Entry 6XL5 (electron microscopy, 2.50 A resolution); this record covers chains N and H of the 10 polymer chains in the assembly.

[Chain N]
Molecule: synthetic non-template strand DNA
Sequence (54 nucleotides; row label = number of the first residue in the row):
    35 GCCTTGACCC TCCCCTAAGG GGAGGGTTTA GATTGTGTGC AGTCTGACGC GGCG

[Chain H]
Protein: MerR family transcriptional regulator EcmrR
Organism: Escherichia coli O157:H7
Sequence (268 residues; each row starts with the number of its first residue):
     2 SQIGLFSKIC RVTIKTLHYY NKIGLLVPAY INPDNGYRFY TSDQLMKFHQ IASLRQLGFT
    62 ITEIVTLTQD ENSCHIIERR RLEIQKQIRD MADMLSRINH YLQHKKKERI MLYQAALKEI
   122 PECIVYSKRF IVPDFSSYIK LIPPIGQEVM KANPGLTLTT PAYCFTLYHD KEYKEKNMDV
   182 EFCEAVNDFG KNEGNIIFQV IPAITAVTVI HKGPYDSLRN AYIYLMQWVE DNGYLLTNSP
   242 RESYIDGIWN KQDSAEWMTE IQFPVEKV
Residues lining bound ligands:
  - tetraphenylantimonium ion (118): Tyr127, Ile143, Pro144, Gly147, Met151, Ala163, Cys165, Phe183, Tyr245, Ile249, Trp250
  - chapso (1N7): Tyr169, Asp171, Lys172, Glu173, Tyr174, Lys175, Glu176, Met179, Leu219, Arg220, Tyr223, Met227
Reported in the primary citation:
  - binding site for tetraphenylantimonium ion: Glu185
  - binding site for synthetic non-template strand DNA (chain N): Lys16, His19, Tyr21, Tyr38, Arg39, Arg56

[Interface between chain N and chain H]
Residue-residue contacts (15; chain N residue first):
  DC42(N) - Gln3(H)  phosphate contact
  DC43(N) - Gln3(H)  hydrogen bond to the phosphate
  DC43(N) - Ile4(H)  hydrogen bond to the phosphate
  DC43(N) - Gly5(H)  hydrogen bond to the phosphate
  DC43(N) - Ile15(H)  phosphate contact
  DC43(N) - Tyr38(H)  hydrogen bond to the sugar
  DC44(N) - Ile4(H)  phosphate contact
  DC44(N) - His19(H)  salt bridge to the phosphate
  DC44(N) - Asn36(H)  sugar contact
  DC44(N) - Gly37(H)  sugar contact
  DC44(N) - Tyr38(H)  phosphate contact
  DC44(N) - Arg39(H)  salt bridge to the phosphate
  DT45(N) - His19(H)  base contact
  DT45(N) - Arg39(H)  salt bridge to the phosphate
  DC46(N) - Lys16(H)  base contact
Also at the interface, not in a pair above, chain N (6 interface residues in all): DC47
Also at the interface, not in a pair above, chain H (11 interface residues in all): Leu6

[Summary]
Chain N and chain H form an interface of 6 and 11 residues respectively, with 4 hydrogen bonds and 3 salt
bridges. Among the polar pairs are DC43(N)-Tyr38(H), DC43(N)-Gln3(H) and DC43(N)-Ile4(H). The paper reports a
binding site for synthetic non-template strand DNA (chain N) at Lys16(H), His19(H) and Tyr21(H) among others;
a binding site for tetraphenylantimonium ion at Glu185(H).
Here chain N is synthetic non-template strand DNA and chain H is MerR family transcriptional regulator EcmrR
(Escherichia coli O157:H7). Entry 6XL5 (Cryo-EM structure of EcmrR-RNAP-promoter open complex (EcmrR-RPo)) was
determined by electron microscopy together with 6XL6, 6XL9, 6XLA, 6XLJ, 6XLK, 6XLL, 6XLM and 6XLN from the
same study.
